PDB entry 6YX7 | X-ray diffraction, 1.42 A resolution | chains GGG and HHH of the 12 polymer chains in the assembly

== Chain GGG ==
Protein: Allophycocyanin alpha
From: Nostoc sp. WR13
UniProtKB: A0A4Y5PW22 (A0A4Y5PW22_9NOSO); residues 1-160 here correspond to UniProt positions 2-161 (UniProt number = residue number + 1)
Amino-acid sequence (160 residues; row label = number of the first residue in the row):
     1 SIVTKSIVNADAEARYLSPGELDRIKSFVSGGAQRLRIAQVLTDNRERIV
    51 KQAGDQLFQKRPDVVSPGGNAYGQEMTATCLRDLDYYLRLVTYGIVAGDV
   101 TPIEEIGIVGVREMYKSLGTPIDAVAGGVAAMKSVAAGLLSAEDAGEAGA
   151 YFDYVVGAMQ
Glycans and other covalent adducts: phycocyanobilin (CYC) linked to C80
Ligand contacts: phycocyanobilin (CYC): L57, V64, N70, A71, M76, T79, R82, D83, L84, Y86, Y87, L90, I106, G107, M114, Y115, L118, T120, P121, A124, V125

== Chain HHH ==
Protein: Allophycocyanin beta
From: Nostoc sp. WR13
UniProtKB: A0A4Y5PW23 (A0A4Y5PW23_9NOSO); residues 1-161 here = UniProt positions 1-161
Amino-acid sequence (161 residues; numbered 1 to 161; the number before each row is that of its first residue):
     1 MQDAITSVINSSDVQGKYLDNAALEKLKGYFATGELRVRAATTISANAAA
    51 IVKEAVAKSLLYSDITRPGGNMYTTRRYAACIRDLDYYLRYATYAMLAGD
   101 PSILDERVLNGLKETYNSLGVPVGATVQAIQAIKEVTASLVGPDAGKEMG
   151 VYFDYICSGLS
Glycans and other covalent adducts: phycocyanobilin (CYC) linked to C81
Modified / non-standard residues: N71 (N-methyl asparagine; MEN)
Ligand contacts:
  - phycocyanobilin (CYC), molecule 1: L60, I65, N71, M72, R76, R77, A80, R83, D84, L85, Y87, Y88, Y91, R107, V108, L112, T115, Y116, L119, V121, P122, A125, T126, A129
  - phycocyanobilin (CYC), molecule 2: L61, Y62, T66, M72, Y73, T74, T75, Y78
  - glutamic acid (GLU): E106, R107, V108, N110, G111, L112, T115

== How chain GGG and chain HHH interact ==
Pairs across the interface (62):
  S1(GGG) with D3(HHH), hydrogen bond; T6(HHH)
  V3(GGG) with D3(HHH); Y30(HHH); L97(HHH); A98(HHH), hydrophobic
  T4(GGG) with M1(HHH); D3(HHH), hydrogen bond
  I7(GGG) with M1(HHH), hydrophobic; Y94(HHH); I103(HHH), hydrophobic
  V8(GGG) with R107(HHH)
  A10(GGG) with Y94(HHH)
  D11(GGG) with R90(HHH), salt bridge; Y91(HHH), hydrogen bond; Y94(HHH), hydrogen bond (backbone-side chain); R107(HHH), salt bridge
  A14(GGG) with R90(HHH)
  R15(GGG) with R90(HHH); Y94(HHH), hydrogen bond (backbone-side chain)
  Y16(GGG) with I44(HHH), hydrophobic; S45(HHH); A48(HHH); D86(HHH); L89(HHH); R90(HHH), hydrogen bond (side chain-backbone); T93(HHH)
  L17(GGG) with Y94(HHH), hydrophobic; L97(HHH), hydrophobic
  L22(GGG) with V38(HHH); T42(HHH)
  I25(GGG) with V38(HHH), hydrophobic
  K26(GGG) with E35(HHH)
  F28(GGG) with I5(HHH), hydrophobic; F31(HHH), hydrophobic
  V29(GGG) with Y30(HHH), hydrophobic; F31(HHH); G34(HHH); E35(HHH)
  G32(GGG) with F31(HHH)
  R35(GGG) with F31(HHH)
  L36(GGG) with L24(HHH), hydrophobic; K28(HHH)
  Q40(GGG) with L24(HHH)
  T43(GGG) with Y18(HHH)
  R46(GGG) with Y18(HHH)
  D85(GGG) with Y18(HHH), hydrogen bond
  L88(GGG) with Y18(HHH)
  R89(GGG) with D13(HHH), salt bridge; G16(HHH); K17(HHH); Y18(HHH), hydrogen bond (backbone-side chain)
  T92(GGG) with Y18(HHH)
  Y93(GGG) with I9(HHH); S12(HHH); D13(HHH), hydrogen bond (side chain-backbone); K17(HHH), hydrogen bond (side chain-backbone)
  V96(GGG) with I9(HHH), hydrophobic; L19(HHH), hydrophobic; L27(HHH), hydrophobic
  A97(GGG) with I9(HHH), hydrophobic
  I106(GGG) with D13(HHH)
Interface residues without a listed pair, chain GGG (32 interface residues in all): L90, P102
Interface residues without a listed pair, chain HHH (36 interface residues in all): Q2, R39, A41

== In short ==
32 residues of chain GGG face 36 of chain HHH across their interface, with 10 hydrogen bonds and 3 salt
bridges. Polar pairs include D11(GGG)-R90(HHH), D11(GGG)-R107(HHH) and R89(GGG)-D13(HHH). Ligands of chain
HHH: glutamic acid and phycocyanobilin. Phycocyanobilin is covalently linked to C80(GGG).
Chain GGG is Allophycocyanin alpha and chain HHH is Allophycocyanin beta, both from Nostoc sp. WR13; the
structure, The high resolution structure of allophycocyanin from cyanobacterium Nostoc sp. WR13, the P21212
crystal form, was determined by X-ray diffraction.
